8G2P - chains C and J of the 6 polymer chains in the assembly; structure by X-ray diffraction, 2.52 A resolution.

== Chain C ==
Name: Cyclic GMP-AMP synthase
Organism: Mus musculus
Notes: EC 2.7.7.86
UniProtKB: Q8C6L5 (CGAS_MOUSE); numbering as in UniProt (aligned over 147-507)
Sequence (364 residues; each row starts with the number of its first residue):
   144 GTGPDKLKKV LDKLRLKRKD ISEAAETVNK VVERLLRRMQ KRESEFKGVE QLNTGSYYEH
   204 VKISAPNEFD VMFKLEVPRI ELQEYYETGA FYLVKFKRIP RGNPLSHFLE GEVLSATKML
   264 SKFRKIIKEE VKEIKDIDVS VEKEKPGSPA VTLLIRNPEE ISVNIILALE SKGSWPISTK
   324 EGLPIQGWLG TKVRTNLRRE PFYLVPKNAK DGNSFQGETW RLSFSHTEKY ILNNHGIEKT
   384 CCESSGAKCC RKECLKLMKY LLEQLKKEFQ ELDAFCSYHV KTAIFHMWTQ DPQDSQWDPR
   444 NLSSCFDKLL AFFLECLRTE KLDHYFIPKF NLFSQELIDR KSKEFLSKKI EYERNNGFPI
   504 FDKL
Not modelled in the structure: 144-148, 240-245, 253, 255, 353-357
Construct notes: expression tag (144-146); engineered mutation Asn307 (Asp in Q8C6L5)
Bound ions: Mg2+: Glu211, Asp213 (together with ATP); Zn2+: His378, Cys384, Cys385
Ligand contacts:
  - ATP (adenosine-5'-triphosphate): Gly198, Ser199, Glu202, Lys205, Glu211, Asp213, Arg364, Leu365, Ser368, Glu371, Lys402, Ser420, Tyr421, Lys424, His467
  - GTP (guanosine-5'-triphosphate): Thr197, Asp213, Met215, Lys288, Pro289, Gly290, Ser291, Pro292, Ala293, Asn307, Ile309, Val348, Lys350, Arg364, Ser366, Ser368
Swiss-Prot annotation at these positions:
  - region: Lys372 to Lys395 (DNA-binding)
  - motif: Leu154 to Leu159 (Nuclear export signal), Asp281 to Ser291 (Nuclear localization signal)
  - binding site (GTP): Thr197, Arg364 to Glu371
  - binding site (ATP): Ser199, Glu371, Lys402, Ser420 to Lys424
  - binding site (Mg(2+)): Glu211, Asp213
  - binding site (2',3'-cGAMP): Asp213, Gly290, Lys350, Arg364 to Ser366
  - binding site (Zn(2+)): His378, Cys384, Cys385, Cys392
  - site: Arg241 (Arginine-anchor)
  - modified residue: Lys156 (N6-lactoyllysine), Glu176 (PolyADP-ribosyl glutamic acid), Ser199 (Phosphoserine), Tyr201 (Phosphotyrosine), Glu272 (5-glutamyl polyglutamate), Ser291 (Phosphoserine), Glu302 (5-glutamyl glutamate), Lys372 (N6-acetyllysine), Lys382 (N6-acetyllysine), Lys402 (N6-acetyllysine), Ser420 (Phosphoserine), Lys491 (N6-methyllysine)
  - lipidation (S-palmitoyl cysteine): Cys392, Cys393, Cys459
  - cross-link (Glycyl lysine isopeptide (Lys-Gly)): Lys217 (interchain with G-Cter in SUMO), Lys271 (interchain with G-Cter in ubiquitin), Lys335 (interchain with G-Cter in SUMO), Lys372 (interchain with G-Cter in SUMO), Lys382 (interchain with G-Cter in SUMO), Lys399 (interchain with G-Cter in ubiquitin), Lys402 (interchain with G-Cter in ubiquitin), Lys409 (interchain with G-Cter in ubiquitin), Lys410 (interchain with G-Cter in ubiquitin), Lys464 (interchain with G-Cter in SUMO)
  - mutagenesis: Lys156 (K156Q: Mimics lactylation; knockin mice show higher mortality following HSV-1 infection), Asn172 (N172K: Induces alteration of the DNA-binding surface and leads to decreased synthesis of cyclic GMP-AMP (cGAMP); when associated with L-180), Glu176 (E176A: Abolished poly-ADP-ribosylation by PARP1, stimulating interferon production in knockin mice), Arg180 (R180L: Induces alteration of the DNA-binding surface and leads to decreased synthesis of cyclic GMP-AMP (cGAMP); when associated with K-182), Gly198 (G198A: Abolishes stimulation of interferon production; when associated with A-199), Ser199 (S199A: Abolishes stimulation of interferon production; when associated with A-199), Tyr201 (Y201E: Phosphomimetic mutant; reduced translocation to the nucleus following treatment with etoposide), Glu211 to Asp213 (Abolished nucleotidyltransferase activity. Does not affect nuclear localization and tethering to chromatin), Glu211 (E211A: Abolishes ability to promote type-I interferon production), Asp213 (D213A: Abolishes ability to promote type-I interferon production), Lys217 (K217R: Reduced sumoylation), Arg222 (R222E: Impaired tethering to chromatin, leading to constitutive activation in the absence of DNA), 31 further mutagenesis entries in UniProt

== Chain J ==
Molecule: Palindromic DNA18
Sequence (18 nucleotides; row label = number of the first residue in the row):
     1 ATCTGTACAT GTACAGAT

== Interface between chain C and chain J ==
Contacting residue pairs - 15 pairs, chain C then chain J:
  Arg161(C) with DA7(J), base contact; DC8(J), hydrogen bond to the base; DA9(J), sugar contact
  Ile164(C) with DT10(J), sugar contact
  Ser165(C) with DA9(J), hydrogen bond to the phosphate; DT10(J), hydrogen bond to the phosphate
  Ala168(C) with DT10(J), phosphate contact; DG11(J), phosphate contact
  Asn172(C) with DG11(J), hydrogen bond to the phosphate
  Asn196(C) with DT12(J), hydrogen bond to the phosphate
  Tyr200(C) with DT10(J), hydrogen bond to the phosphate; DG11(J), hydrogen bond to the phosphate
  Tyr201(C) with DG11(J), phosphate contact; DT12(J), phosphate contact
  Lys372(C) with DT12(J), salt bridge to the phosphate
Interface residues without a listed pair, chain C (10 interface residues in all): Lys151
Interface residues without a listed pair, chain J (7 interface residues in all): DT2

== Overview ==
The interface between chain C and chain J involves 10 residues on one side and 7 on the other; the contacts
include 7 hydrogen bonds and 1 salt bridge. Polar pairs include Arg161(C)-DC8(J), Ser165(C)-DA9(J) and
Ser165(C)-DT10(J). Ligands of chain C: ATP and GTP.
Here chain C is Cyclic GMP-AMP synthase (Mus musculus) and chain J is Palindromic DNA18. Entry 8G2P (Structure
of Ternary Complex of cGAS with dsDNA and Bound ATP and GTP) was determined by X-ray diffraction.
